2AD1 - chain A; structure by X-ray diffraction, 2.00 A resolution.

# Chain A
Molecule: Sulfotransferase 1C2
Source organism: Homo sapiens
Notes: EC 2.8.2.-
UniProtKB: O75897 (ST1C2_HUMAN); residues 1-296 here correspond to UniProt positions 7-302 (UniProt number = residue number + 6)
Sequence (298 residues; row label = number of the first residue in the row; numbers below 1 keep their minus sign (Gly-1 is residue -1)):
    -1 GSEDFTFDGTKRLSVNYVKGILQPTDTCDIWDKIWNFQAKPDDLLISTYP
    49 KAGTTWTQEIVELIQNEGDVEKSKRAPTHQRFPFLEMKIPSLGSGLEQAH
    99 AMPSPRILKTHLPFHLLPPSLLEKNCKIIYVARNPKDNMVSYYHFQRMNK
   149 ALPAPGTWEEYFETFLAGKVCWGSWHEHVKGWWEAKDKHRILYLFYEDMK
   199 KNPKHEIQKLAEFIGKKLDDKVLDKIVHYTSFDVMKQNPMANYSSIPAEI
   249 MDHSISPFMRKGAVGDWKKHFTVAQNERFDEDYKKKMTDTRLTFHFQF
Not modelled in the structure: -1 to 7, 74-79, 88-91, 229-261, 295-296
Construct notes: cloning artifact (-1 to 0)
UniProt features mapped onto this chain:
  - active site: His109 (Proton acceptor)
  - binding site (3'-phosphoadenylyl sulfate): Lys49 to Trp54, Arg131, Ser139, Tyr194, Thr228 to Met233, Phe256 to Gly260
  - binding site (substrate): Lys107 to His109

# In short
Curated annotation (UniProt) lists active-site residue His109, 20 residues binding 3'-phosphoadenylyl sulfate
and 3 substrate-binding residues.
Chain A is Sulfotransferase 1C2 (Homo sapiens); the structure, Human Sulfotransferase SULT1C2, was determined
by X-ray diffraction together with 2GWH and 1ZD1 from the same study.
